Entry 7ZF2 (electron microscopy, 3.86 A resolution); this record covers chains C and D of the 6 polymer chains in the assembly.

[Chain C]
Protein: DNA-directed RNA polymerase subunit beta
From: Mycobacterium tuberculosis
Notes: EC 2.7.7.6
UniProtKB: P9WGY8 (RPOB_MYCTO); residues 7-1178 here = UniProt positions 7-1178
Sequence (1174 residues; each row starts with the number of its first residue):
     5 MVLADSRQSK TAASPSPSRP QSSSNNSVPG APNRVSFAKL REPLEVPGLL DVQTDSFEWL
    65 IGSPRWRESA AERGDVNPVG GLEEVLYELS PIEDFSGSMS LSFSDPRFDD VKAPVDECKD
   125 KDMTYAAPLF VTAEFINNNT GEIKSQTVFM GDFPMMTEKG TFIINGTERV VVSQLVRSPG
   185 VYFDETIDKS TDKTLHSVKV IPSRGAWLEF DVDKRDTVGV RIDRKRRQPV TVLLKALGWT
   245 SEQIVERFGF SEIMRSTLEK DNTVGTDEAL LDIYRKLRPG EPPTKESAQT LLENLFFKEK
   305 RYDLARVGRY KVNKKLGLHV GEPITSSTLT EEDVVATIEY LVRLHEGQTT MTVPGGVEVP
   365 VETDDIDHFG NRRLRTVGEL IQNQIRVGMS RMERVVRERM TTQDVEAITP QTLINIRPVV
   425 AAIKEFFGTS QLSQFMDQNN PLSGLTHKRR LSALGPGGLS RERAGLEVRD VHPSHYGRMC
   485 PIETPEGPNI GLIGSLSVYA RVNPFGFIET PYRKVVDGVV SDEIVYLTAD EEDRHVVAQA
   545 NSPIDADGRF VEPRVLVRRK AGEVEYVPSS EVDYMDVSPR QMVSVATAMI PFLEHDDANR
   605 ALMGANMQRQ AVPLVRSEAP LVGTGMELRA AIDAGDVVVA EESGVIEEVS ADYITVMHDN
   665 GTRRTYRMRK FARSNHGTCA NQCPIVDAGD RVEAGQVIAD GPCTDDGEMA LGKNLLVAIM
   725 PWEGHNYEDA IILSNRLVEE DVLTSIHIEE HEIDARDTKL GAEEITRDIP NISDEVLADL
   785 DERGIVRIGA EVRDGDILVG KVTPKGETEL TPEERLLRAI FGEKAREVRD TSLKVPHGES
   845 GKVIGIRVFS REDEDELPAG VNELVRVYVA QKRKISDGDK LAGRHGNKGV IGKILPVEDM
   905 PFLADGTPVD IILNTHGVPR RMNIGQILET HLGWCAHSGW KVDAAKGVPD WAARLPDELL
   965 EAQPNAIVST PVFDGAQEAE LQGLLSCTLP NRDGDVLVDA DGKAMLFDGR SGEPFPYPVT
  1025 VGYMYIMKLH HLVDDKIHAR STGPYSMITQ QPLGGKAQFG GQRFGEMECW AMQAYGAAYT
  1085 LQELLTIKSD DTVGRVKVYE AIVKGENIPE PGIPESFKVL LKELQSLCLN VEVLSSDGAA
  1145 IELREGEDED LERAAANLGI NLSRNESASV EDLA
Disordered / not traced: 5-27, 1150-1178
Sequence notes: initiating methionine (5); expression tag (6)

[Chain D]
Protein: DNA-directed RNA polymerase subunit beta'
From: Mycobacterium tuberculosis
Notes: EC 2.7.7.6
UniProtKB: P9WGY7 (RPOC_MYCTU); residue numbers follow UniProt; this construct covers 4-1316
Sequence (1319 residues; row label = number of the first residue in the row):
     4 VNFFDELRIG LATAEDIRQW SYGEVKKPET INYRTLKPEK DGLFCEKIFG PTRDWECYCG
    64 KYKRVRFKGI ICERCGVEVT RAKVRRERMG HIELAAPVTH IWYFKGVPSR LGYLLDLAPK
   124 DLEKIIYFAA YVITSVDEEM RHNELSTLEA EMAVERKAVE DQRDGELEAR AQKLEADLAE
   184 LEAEGAKADA RRKVRDGGER EMRQIRDRAQ RELDRLEDIW STFTKLAPKQ LIVDENLYRE
   244 LVDRYGEYFT GAMGAESIQK LIENFDIDAE AESLRDVIRN GKGQKKLRAL KRLKVVAAFQ
   304 QSGNSPMGMV LDAVPVIPPE LRPMVQLDGG RFATSDLNDL YRRVINRNNR LKRLIDLGAP
   364 EIIVNNEKRM LQESVDALFD NGRRGRPVTG PGNRPLKSLS DLLKGKQGRF RQNLLGKRVD
   424 YSGRSVIVVG PQLKLHQCGL PKLMALELFK PFVMKRLVDL NHAQNIKSAK RMVERQRPQV
   484 WDVLEEVIAE HPVLLNRAPT LHRLGIQAFE PMLVEGKAIQ LHPLVCEAFN ADFDGDQMAV
   544 HLPLSAEAQA EARILMLSSN NILSPASGRP LAMPRLDMVT GLYYLTTEVP GDTGEYQPAS
   604 GDHPETGVYS SPAEAIMAAD RGVLSVRAKI KVRLTQLRPP VEIEAELFGH SGWQPGDAWM
   664 AETTLGRVMF NELLPLGYPF VNKQMHKKVQ AAIINDLAER YPMIVVAQTV DKLKDAGFYW
   724 ATRSGVTVSM ADVLVPPRKK EILDHYEERA DKVEKQFQRG ALNHDERNEA LVEIWKEATD
   784 EVGQALREHY PDDNPIITIV DSGATGNFTQ TRTLAGMKGL VTNPKGEFIP RPVKSSFREG
   844 LTVLEYFINT HGARKGLADT ALRTADSGYL TRRLVDVSQD VIVREHDCQT ERGIVVELAE
   904 RAPDGTLIRD PYIETSAYAR TLGTDAVDEA GNVIVERGQD LGDPEIDALL AAGITQVKVR
   964 SVLTCATSTG VCATCYGRSM ATGKLVDIGE AVGIVAAQSI GEPGTQLTMR TFHQGGVGED
  1024 ITGGLPRVQE LFEARVPRGK APIADVTGRV RLEDGERFYK ITIVPDDGGE EVVYDKISKR
  1084 QRLRVFKHED GSERVLSDGD HVEVGQQLME GSADPHEVLR VQGPREVQIH LVREVQEVYR
  1144 AQGVSIHDKH IEVIVRQMLR RVTIIDSGST EFLPGSLIDR AEFEAENRRV VAEGGEPAAG
  1204 RPVLMGITKA SLATDSWLSA ASFQETTRVL TDAAINCRSD KLNGLKENVI IGKLIPAGTG
  1264 INRYRNIAVQ PTEEARAAAY TIPSYEDQYY SPDFGAATGA AVPLDDYGYS DYRHHHHHH
Disordered / not traced: 1012-1025, 1282-1322
Sequence notes: expression tag (1317-1322)
Metal / ion sites: Zn2+ site 1: Cys60, Cys62, Cys75, Cys78; Zn2+ site 2: Cys891, Cys968, Cys975, Cys978
Residues lining bound ligands: Mg2+ (MG): Asp535, Asp537, Asp539
Curated features (UniProtKB/Swiss-Prot):
  - binding site (Zn(2+)): Cys60, Cys62, Cys75, Cys78, Cys891, Cys968, Cys975, Cys978
  - binding site (Mg(2+)): Asp535, Asp537, Asp539

[Interface between chain C and chain D]
Contacting residue pairs (224):
  Arg473(C) - Arg857(D)
  Asp474(C) - Pro827(D)
  Val475(C) - Phe850(D)  hydrophobic
  Val475(C) - His854(D)  hydrogen bond (backbone-side chain)
  Tyr480(C) - Val846(D)
  Tyr480(C) - Phe850(D)  hydrophobic
  Pro485(C) - Thr853(D)
  Pro485(C) - Arg857(D)  hydrogen bond (backbone-side chain)
  Ile486(C) - Tyr849(D)  hydrophobic
  Thr488(C) - Arg857(D)
  Ile494(C) - Arg857(D)
  Ile494(C) - Leu860(D)  hydrophobic
  Gly495(C) - Arg857(D)
  Gln543(C) - Leu847(D)
  Asn545(C) - Val846(D)
  Met586(C) - Phe850(D)  hydrophobic
  Glu598(C) - Leu844(D)
  His599(C) - Phe840(D)  hydrogen bond (side chain-backbone)
  His599(C) - Arg841(D)
  His599(C) - Glu842(D)
  His599(C) - Gly843(D)
  Asp600(C) - Phe840(D)
  Asp600(C) - Tyr849(D)  hydrogen bond (backbone-side chain)
  Asp601(C) - Phe840(D)
  Asp601(C) - Tyr849(D)
  Asp601(C) - Asn852(D)
  Ala602(C) - Tyr849(D)
  Ala602(C) - Thr853(D)
  Ala605(C) - Tyr849(D)
  Ile723(C) - Thr730(D)
  Met724(C) - Thr725(D)
  Pro725(C) - Thr725(D)
  Pro725(C) - Val729(D)
  Trp726(C) - Thr725(D)
  Glu727(C) - Pro434(D)
  Glu727(C) - Thr725(D)  hydrogen bond (backbone-side chain)
  Gly728(C) - Val432(D)
  Gly728(C) - Pro434(D)
  Gly728(C) - Phe721(D)
  His729(C) - Pro434(D)
  Tyr731(C) - Val432(D)
  Tyr731(C) - Arg578(D)  hydrogen bond
  Tyr731(C) - Leu579(D)  hydrophobic
  Tyr731(C) - Phe721(D)  hydrophobic
  Glu732(C) - Ala534(D)
  Glu732(C) - Asp535(D)
  Glu732(C) - Phe536(D)
  Glu732(C) - Arg578(D)  salt bridge
  Glu732(C) - Leu579(D)
  Asp733(C) - Phe536(D)
  Asp733(C) - Asp537(D)
  Arg760(C) - Asp331(D)  salt bridge
  Glu813(C) - Arg37(D)  salt bridge
  Glu813(C) - Thr38(D)
  Lys884(C) - Asp537(D)  hydrogen bond (side chain-backbone)
  Lys892(C) - Asp537(D)  salt bridge
  Val894(C) - Phe536(D)
  Ile895(C) - Val431(D)
  Gly896(C) - Val431(D)
  Asn918(C) - Asp580(D)
  Thr919(C) - Val729(D)
  Thr919(C) - Val731(D)
  His920(C) - Leu579(D)
  His920(C) - Asp580(D)  salt bridge
  His920(C) - Thr583(D)
  Arg924(C) - Thr808(D)
  Arg924(C) - Gln813(D)
  Met926(C) - Thr816(D)
  Ile928(C) - Leu817(D)  hydrophobic
  Ile931(C) - Val731(D)  hydrophobic
  His935(C) - Ser732(D)  hydrogen bond
  His935(C) - Met733(D)
  Glu982(C) - Arg841(D)
  Leu985(C) - Met733(D)  hydrophobic
  Gln986(C) - Met733(D)
  Asp1005(C) - Ser732(D)  hydrogen bond (backbone-side chain)
  Asp1005(C) - Ala734(D)
  Lys1007(C) - Ser732(D)
  Lys1007(C) - Asp735(D)  salt bridge
  Phe1019(C) - Thr725(D)
  Pro1020(C) - Arg726(D)
  Tyr1021(C) - Arg726(D)
  Tyr1021(C) - Gly728(D)
  Pro1022(C) - Thr730(D)
  Val1023(C) - Thr730(D)
  Thr1024(C) - Thr730(D)
  Thr1024(C) - Val731(D)  hydrogen bond (side chain-backbone)
  Thr1024(C) - Ser732(D)
  Val1037(C) - Lys520(D)
  Asp1038(C) - Lys520(D)
  Lys1040(C) - Arg427(D)
  Lys1040(C) - Val429(D)
  Ile1041(C) - Arg427(D)
  His1042(C) - Gly426(D)
  His1042(C) - Arg427(D)  hydrogen bond (backbone-backbone)
  Ala1043(C) - Ser425(D)
  Ala1043(C) - Glu450(D)
  Arg1044(C) - Asp423(D)  salt bridge
  Arg1044(C) - Tyr424(D)  hydrogen bond (backbone-backbone)
  Arg1044(C) - Ser425(D)  hydrogen bond (backbone-backbone)
  Arg1044(C) - Leu451(D)
  Ser1045(C) - Asp423(D)
  Ser1045(C) - Tyr424(D)
  Ser1045(C) - Glu450(D)
  Ser1045(C) - Lys453(D)
  Thr1046(C) - Tyr424(D)
  Tyr1049(C) - Asp423(D)
  Ile1052(C) - Arg89(D)  hydrogen bond (backbone-side chain)
  Gln1055(C) - Lys420(D)
  Pro1056(C) - Arg421(D)
  Pro1056(C) - Asp423(D)
  Leu1057(C) - Arg421(D)
  Gly1058(C) - Arg421(D)
  Phe1063(C) - Glu450(D)
  Gly1065(C) - Arg421(D)  hydrogen bond (backbone-side chain)
  Gly1065(C) - Val422(D)
  Gln1066(C) - Arg421(D)
  Gln1066(C) - Val422(D)  hydrogen bond (backbone-backbone)
  Gln1066(C) - Ser425(D)  hydrogen bond (backbone-side chain)
  Gln1066(C) - Gly426(D)
  Gln1066(C) - Arg427(D)  hydrogen bond
  Arg1067(C) - Gly419(D)  hydrogen bond (side chain-backbone)
  Arg1067(C) - Lys420(D)
  Arg1067(C) - Arg421(D)
  Phe1068(C) - Gly419(D)
  Phe1068(C) - Lys420(D)  hydrogen bond (backbone-backbone)
  Glu1070(C) - Leu418(D)
  Glu1070(C) - Arg875(D)  salt bridge
  Met1071(C) - Thr503(D)
  Glu1072(C) - Asn499(D)  hydrogen bond
  Glu1072(C) - Thr503(D)
  Trp1074(C) - Ile997(D)
  Trp1074(C) - Gln1001(D)
  Ala1075(C) - Ile509(D)  hydrophobic
  Met1076(C) - Ile509(D)  hydrophobic
  Gln1077(C) - Gln882(D)  hydrogen bond
  Gln1077(C) - Ile997(D)
  Gln1077(C) - Leu1248(D)
  Ala1078(C) - Arg506(D)
  Tyr1079(C) - Arg506(D)  hydrogen bond (side chain-backbone)
  Tyr1079(C) - Leu507(D)
  Tyr1079(C) - Ile509(D)  hydrogen bond (side chain-backbone)
  Tyr1079(C) - Leu558(D)
  Tyr1079(C) - Met559(D)  hydrophobic
  Tyr1079(C) - Asn564(D)
  Gly1080(C) - Gly1261(D)
  Gly1080(C) - Thr1262(D)  hydrogen bond (backbone-backbone)
  Ala1081(C) - Glu554(D)
  Ala1081(C) - Ile1258(D)
  Ala1082(C) - Glu554(D)  hydrogen bond (backbone-side chain)
  Ala1082(C) - Thr1262(D)
  Tyr1083(C) - Glu550(D)
  Tyr1083(C) - Glu554(D)
  Tyr1083(C) - Leu1257(D)  hydrophobic
  Tyr1083(C) - Thr1262(D)
  Thr1084(C) - Ala551(D)
  Thr1084(C) - Glu554(D)  hydrogen bond (backbone-side chain)
  Gln1086(C) - Gly1255(D)
  Gln1086(C) - Leu1257(D)
  Glu1087(C) - Pro546(D)
  Glu1087(C) - Leu547(D)  hydrogen bond (side chain-backbone)
  Glu1087(C) - Ser548(D)  hydrogen bond
  Glu1087(C) - Ala551(D)
  Leu1088(C) - Val422(D)
  Leu1089(C) - Val1252(D)  hydrophobic
  Lys1092(C) - Asp423(D)
  Lys1092(C) - Leu545(D)  hydrogen bond (side chain-backbone)
  Lys1092(C) - Leu547(D)
  Ser1093(C) - Lys420(D)
  Ser1093(C) - Arg421(D)
  Asp1094(C) - Lys420(D)
  Tyr1103(C) - Met457(D)
  Ile1106(C) - Pro454(D)  hydrophobic
  Ile1106(C) - Leu547(D)  hydrophobic
  Val1107(C) - Met457(D)  hydrophobic
  Val1107(C) - Lys458(D)
  Val1107(C) - Ile469(D)  hydrophobic
  Ile1112(C) - Ser548(D)
  Gly1116(C) - Val4(D)
  Ile1117(C) - Val4(D)  hydrophobic
  Pro1118(C) - Ile1254(D)
  Ser1120(C) - Leu417(D)
  Phe1121(C) - Ile1254(D)  hydrophobic
  Val1123(C) - Arg412(D)
  Leu1124(C) - Arg412(D)
  Leu1124(C) - Phe413(D)  hydrophobic
  Lys1126(C) - Glu90(D)  salt bridge
  Glu1127(C) - Leu405(D)
  Glu1127(C) - Leu406(D)
  Glu1127(C) - Arg412(D)  salt bridge
  Leu1128(C) - Leu406(D)  hydrophobic
  Gln1129(C) - Trp23(D)
  Ser1130(C) - Pro318(D)
  Ser1130(C) - Ile320(D)
  Ser1130(C) - Leu402(D)
  Leu1131(C) - His103(D)
  Leu1131(C) - Trp105(D)  hydrophobic
  Cys1132(C) - Leu314(D)  hydrophobic
  Cys1132(C) - Pro318(D)
  Cys1132(C) - Phe382(D)  hydrophobic
  Leu1133(C) - Gly13(D)
  Leu1133(C) - Trp105(D)  hydrophobic
  Leu1133(C) - Tyr106(D)
  Leu1133(C) - Ala1237(D)  hydrophobic
  Asn1134(C) - Arg11(D)
  Asn1134(C) - Ile12(D)
  Asn1134(C) - Gly13(D)  hydrogen bond (backbone-backbone)
  Asn1134(C) - Ala15(D)
  Asn1134(C) - Trp23(D)
  Val1135(C) - Leu10(D)  hydrophobic
  Val1135(C) - Arg11(D)
  Val1135(C) - Ile12(D)  hydrophobic
  Glu1136(C) - Arg11(D)  hydrogen bond (backbone-backbone)
  Val1137(C) - Leu10(D)  hydrophobic
  Leu1138(C) - Phe6(D)
  Leu1138(C) - Phe7(D)
  Leu1138(C) - Asp8(D)
  Leu1138(C) - Glu9(D)  hydrogen bond (backbone-backbone)
  Leu1138(C) - Arg11(D)
  Ser1139(C) - Phe6(D)
  Ser1140(C) - Phe6(D)
  Ser1140(C) - Asp8(D)
  Ile1145(C) - Phe6(D)  hydrophobic
  Leu1147(C) - Phe7(D)  hydrophobic
Also at the interface, not in a pair above, chain C (144 interface residues in all): Leu470, His476, Leu560, Arg562, Val568, Tyr570, Pro583, Leu597, Ala734, Arg797, Asp881, Gly882, Val922, Leu932, Phe977, Gln981, Gly1059, Cys1073, Thr1090, Gly1109, Glu1119
Also at the interface, not in a pair above, chain D (149 interface residues in all): Leu14, Ile20, Met92, Leu324, Arg414, Ser428, Gln435, Met447, Phe455, Arg478, His505, Gln510, Ala521, Pro526, Cys529, Gln540, Ala542, His544, Met581, Tyr587, Ser727, Ile802, Arg834, Thr845, Asp862, Val878, Ala994, Val998, Leu1233, Ile1253, Ala1260, Gly1263

[In short]
144 residues of chain C and 149 residues of chain D are in contact, with 33 hydrogen bonds and 10 salt
bridges. Among the polar pairs are Glu732(C)-Arg578(D), Arg760(C)-Asp331(D) and Glu813(C)-Arg37(D). Chain D
binds Mg2+.
Chain C is DNA-directed RNA polymerase subunit beta and chain D is DNA-directed RNA polymerase subunit beta',
both from Mycobacterium tuberculosis; the structure, Protomeric substructure from an octameric assembly of M.
tuberculosis RNA polymerase in complex with sigma-b initiation ..., was determined by electron microscopy
(same publication as 7Z8Q, 7Q4U, 7Q59 and 7PP4).
